Entry 9RB1 (X-ray diffraction, 1.61 A resolution); this record covers chains A and B of the 4 polymer chains in the assembly.

# Chain A (and B)
Name: NADP-dependent glyceraldehyde-3-phosphate dehydrogenase
From: Streptococcus pyogenes
Notes: chain B of this document is another copy of the same molecule, construct and numbering; everything in this record applies to it too
UniProtKB: A0A4U9C786 (A0A4U9C786_STRPY); residues 1-475 here = UniProt positions 1-475
Sequence (496 residues; numbered -20 to 475; the number before each row is that of its first residue; numbers below 1 keep their minus sign (Ala-20 is residue -20)):
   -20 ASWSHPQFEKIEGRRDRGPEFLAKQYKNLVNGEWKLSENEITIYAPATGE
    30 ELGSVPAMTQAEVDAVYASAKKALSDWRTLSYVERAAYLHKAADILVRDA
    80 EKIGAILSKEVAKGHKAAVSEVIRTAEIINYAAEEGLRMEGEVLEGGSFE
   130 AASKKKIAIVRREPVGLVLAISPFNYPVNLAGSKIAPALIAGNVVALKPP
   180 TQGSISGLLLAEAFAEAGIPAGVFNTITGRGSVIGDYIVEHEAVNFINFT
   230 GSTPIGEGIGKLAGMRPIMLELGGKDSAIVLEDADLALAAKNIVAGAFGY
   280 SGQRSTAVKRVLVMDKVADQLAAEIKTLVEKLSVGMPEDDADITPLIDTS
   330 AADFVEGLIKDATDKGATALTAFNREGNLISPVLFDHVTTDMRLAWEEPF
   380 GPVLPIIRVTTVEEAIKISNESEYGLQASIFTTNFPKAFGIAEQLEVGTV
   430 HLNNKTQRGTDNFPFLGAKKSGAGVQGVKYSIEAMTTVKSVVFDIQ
Disordered / not traced: -20 to 1
Construct notes: expression tag (-20 to 0); conflict Leu1 (Met in A0A4U9C786), Thr58 (Ala in A0A4U9C786), Ser284 (Cys in A0A4U9C786)
Residues lining bound ligands: 2-cyanoacetamide (XHD): Tyr155, Leu159, Arg283, Ser284, Thr285, Arg437, Phe444

# Chain A / chain B interface
Contacting residue pairs (107; chain A residue first):
  Glu106(A) with Phe128(B)
  Tyr110(A) with Ser127(B); Phe128(B), hydrophobic
  Glu121(A) with Lys458(B), salt bridge; Tyr459(B), hydrogen bond
  Leu123(A) with Asn441(B); Phe442(B); Pro443(B); Tyr459(B)
  Glu124(A) with Asn441(B), hydrogen bond (backbone-side chain); Phe442(B)
  Gly125(A) with Thr439(B); Phe442(B)
  Ser127(A) with Tyr110(B); Asn441(B)
  Phe128(A) with Glu106(B); Tyr110(B), hydrophobic; Asp440(B); Asn441(B)
  Glu129(A) with Thr439(B)
  Ser132(A) with Thr439(B)
  Lys135(A) with Asn433(B); Gln436(B); Phe442(B)
  Ala137(A) with Phe442(B), hydrophobic
  Ile138(A) with Phe418(B), hydrophobic
  Arg140(A) with Glu422(B), salt bridge
  Glu142(A) with Glu422(B)
  Glu236(A) with Met244(B)
  Lys240(A) with Lys240(B); Gly243(B)
  Gly243(A) with Lys240(B)
  Met244(A) with Leu249(B), hydrophobic; Leu251(B), hydrophobic; Lys448(B); Lys449(B)
  Leu251(A) with Met244(B), hydrophobic
  Phe414(A) with Phe472(B), hydrophobic
  Phe418(A) with Val470(B), hydrophobic
  Ala421(A) with Lys468(B), hydrogen bond (backbone-side chain); Val470(B), hydrophobic
  Glu422(A) with Arg140(B), salt bridge; Glu142(B); Lys468(B), hydrogen bond (backbone-side chain)
  Leu424(A) with Lys468(B), hydrogen bond (backbone-side chain)
  Val426(A) with Lys468(B)
  Gly427(A) with Val467(B); Lys468(B); Ser469(B), hydrogen bond (backbone-backbone)
  Thr428(A) with Ser469(B)
  Val429(A) with Ser469(B), hydrogen bond (backbone-backbone); Val470(B); Val471(B), hydrogen bond (backbone-backbone)
  His430(A) with Val471(B)
  Leu431(A) with Val470(B), hydrophobic; Val471(B), hydrogen bond (backbone-backbone); Phe472(B), hydrophobic
  Asn433(A) with Lys135(B); Asp473(B), hydrogen bond
  Gln436(A) with Lys135(B)
  Thr439(A) with Gly125(B); Glu129(B); Ser132(B)
  Asp440(A) with Phe128(B)
  Asn441(A) with Leu123(B); Glu124(B), hydrogen bond (side chain-backbone); Ser127(B); Phe128(B)
  Phe442(A) with Leu123(B), hydrophobic; Glu124(B); Gly125(B); Lys135(B); Ala137(B), hydrophobic
  Pro443(A) with Leu123(B); Val139(B), hydrophobic; Ser469(B)
  Leu445(A) with Thr466(B); Val467(B)
  Lys448(A) with Met244(B)
  Lys449(A) with Met244(B)
  Ala452(A) with Met244(B)
  Lys458(A) with Glu121(B), salt bridge
  Tyr459(A) with Glu121(B), hydrogen bond; Leu123(B)
  Thr466(A) with Leu445(B)
  Val467(A) with Gly427(B); Leu445(B)
  Lys468(A) with Ala421(B), hydrogen bond (side chain-backbone); Glu422(B), hydrogen bond (side chain-backbone); Leu424(B), hydrogen bond (side chain-backbone); Val426(B); Gly427(B)
  Ser469(A) with Gly427(B), hydrogen bond (backbone-backbone); Thr428(B); Val429(B), hydrogen bond (backbone-backbone); Pro443(B)
  Val470(A) with Phe418(B), hydrophobic; Ala421(B), hydrophobic; Val429(B); Leu431(B), hydrophobic
  Val471(A) with Thr428(B); Val429(B), hydrogen bond (backbone-backbone); His430(B); Leu431(B), hydrogen bond (backbone-backbone)
  Phe472(A) with Phe414(B), hydrophobic; Leu431(B), hydrophobic
  Asp473(A) with Asn433(B), hydrogen bond
Other interface residues (no listed pair), chain A (59 interface residues in all): Ile107, Ile136, Val139, Gly239, Leu249, Gln423, Gly451
Other interface residues (no listed pair), chain B (58 interface residues in all): Ile107, Ile136, Ile138, Glu236, Gly239, Gly451, Ala452

# In short
59 residues of chain A and 58 residues of chain B are in contact; the contacts include 20 hydrogen bonds and 4
salt bridges. Among the polar pairs are Glu121(A)-Lys458(B), Arg140(A)-Glu422(B) and Glu121(A)-Tyr459(B).
Chain A binds 2-cyanoacetamide.
Chain A and chain B are both NADP-dependent glyceraldehyde-3-phosphate dehydrogenase (Streptococcus pyogenes);
the structure, Streptococcus pyogenes GapN in complex with 2-cyanoacetamide, was determined by X-ray
diffraction, deposited together with 9RAS, 9RAV, 9RAU, 9RAZ and 8QHN.
